4XLQ - chains D and E of the 8 polymer chains in the assembly; structure by X-ray diffraction, 4.60 A resolution (low resolution: residue-level contacts below are approximate; hydrogen-bond / salt-bridge calls are withheld).

== Chain D ==
Protein: DNA-directed RNA polymerase subunit beta'
From: Thermus aquaticus
Notes: EC 2.7.7.6
Reference sequence: Q9KWU6 (RPOC_THEAQ); numbering as in UniProt (aligned over 1-1524)
Amino-acid sequence (1524 residues; numbered 1 to 1524; the number before each row is that of its first residue):
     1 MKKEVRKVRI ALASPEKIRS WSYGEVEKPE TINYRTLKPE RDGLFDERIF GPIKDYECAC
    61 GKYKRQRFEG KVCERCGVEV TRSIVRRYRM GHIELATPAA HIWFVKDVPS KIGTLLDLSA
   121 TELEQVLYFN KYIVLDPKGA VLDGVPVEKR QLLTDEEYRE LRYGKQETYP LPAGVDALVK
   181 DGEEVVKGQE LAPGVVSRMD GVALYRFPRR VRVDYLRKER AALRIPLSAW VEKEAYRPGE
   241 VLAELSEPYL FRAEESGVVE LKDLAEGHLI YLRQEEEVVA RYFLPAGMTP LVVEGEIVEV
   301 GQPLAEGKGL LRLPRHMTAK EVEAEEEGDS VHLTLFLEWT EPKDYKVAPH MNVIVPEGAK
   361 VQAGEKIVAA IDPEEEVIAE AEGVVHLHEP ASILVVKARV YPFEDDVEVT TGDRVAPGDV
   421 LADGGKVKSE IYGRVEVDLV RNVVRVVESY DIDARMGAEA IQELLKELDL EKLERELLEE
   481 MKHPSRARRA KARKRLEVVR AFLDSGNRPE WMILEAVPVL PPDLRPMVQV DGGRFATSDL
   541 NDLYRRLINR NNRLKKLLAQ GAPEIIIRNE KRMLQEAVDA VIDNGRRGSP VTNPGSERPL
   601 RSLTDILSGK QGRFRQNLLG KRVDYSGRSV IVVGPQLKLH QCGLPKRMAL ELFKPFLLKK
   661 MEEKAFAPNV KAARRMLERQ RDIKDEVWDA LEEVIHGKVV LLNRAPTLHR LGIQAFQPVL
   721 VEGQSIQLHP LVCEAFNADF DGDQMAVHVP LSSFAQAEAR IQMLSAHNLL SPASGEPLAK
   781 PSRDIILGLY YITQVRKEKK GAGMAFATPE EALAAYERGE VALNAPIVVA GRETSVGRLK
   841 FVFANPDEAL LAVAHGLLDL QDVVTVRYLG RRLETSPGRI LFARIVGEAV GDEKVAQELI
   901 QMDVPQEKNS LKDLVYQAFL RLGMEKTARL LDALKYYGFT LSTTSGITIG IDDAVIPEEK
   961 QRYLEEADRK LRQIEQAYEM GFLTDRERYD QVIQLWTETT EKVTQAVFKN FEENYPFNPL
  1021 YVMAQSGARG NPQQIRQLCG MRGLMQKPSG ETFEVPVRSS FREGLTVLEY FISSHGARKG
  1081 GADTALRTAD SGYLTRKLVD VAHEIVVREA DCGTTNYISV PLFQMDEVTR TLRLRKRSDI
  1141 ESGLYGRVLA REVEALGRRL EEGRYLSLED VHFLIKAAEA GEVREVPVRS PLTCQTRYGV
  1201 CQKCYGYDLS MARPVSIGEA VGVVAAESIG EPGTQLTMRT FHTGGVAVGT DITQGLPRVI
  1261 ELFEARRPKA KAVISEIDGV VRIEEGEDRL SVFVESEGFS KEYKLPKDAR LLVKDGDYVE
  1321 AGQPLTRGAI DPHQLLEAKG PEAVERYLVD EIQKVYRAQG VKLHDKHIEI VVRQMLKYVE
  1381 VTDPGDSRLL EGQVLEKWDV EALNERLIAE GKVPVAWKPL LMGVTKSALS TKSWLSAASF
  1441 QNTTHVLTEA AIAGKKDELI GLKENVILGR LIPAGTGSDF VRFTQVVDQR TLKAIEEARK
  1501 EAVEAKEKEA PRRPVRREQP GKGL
Not modelled in the structure: 1, 1239-1252, 1506-1524
Ion coordination: Zn2+ site 1: Cys58, Cys60, Cys73, Cys76; Mg2+: Asp739, Asp741, Asp743; Zn2+ site 2: Cys1112, Cys1194, Cys1201, Cys1204
Curated features (UniProtKB/Swiss-Prot):
  - binding site (Zn(2+)): Cys58, Cys60, Cys73, Cys76, Cys1112, Cys1194, Cys1201, Cys1204
  - binding site (Mg(2+)): Asp739, Asp741, Asp743

== Chain E ==
Protein: DNA-directed RNA polymerase subunit omega
From: Thermus aquaticus
Notes: EC 2.7.7.6
Reference sequence: Q9EVV4 (RPOZ_THEAQ); residues 1-99 here = UniProt positions 1-99
Amino-acid sequence (99 residues; numbered 1 to 99; the number before each row is that of its first residue):
     1 MAEPGIDKLF GMVDSKYRLT VVVAKRAQQL LRHRFKNTVL EPEERPKMRT LEGLYDDPNA
    61 VTWAMKELLT GRLFFGENLV PEDRLQKEME RLYPTEEEA
Not modelled in the structure: 1, 95-99

== Interface between chain D and chain E ==
Residue-residue contacts (109; chain D residue first):
  Lys638(D) with Ala2(E)
  His640(D) with Ala2(E)
  Lys660(D) with Pro58(E)
  Lys664(D) with Glu52(E)
  Asp689(D) with Leu51(E); Glu52(E)
  Glu693(D) with Met48(E); Glu52(E); Pro58(E)
  His696(D) with Asp57(E); Asn59(E)
  Gly697(D) with Asn59(E); Thr62(E)
  Lys698(D) with Asn59(E)
  Ser753(D) with Leu31(E)
  Phe754(D) with Val21(E); Ala24(E)
  Gln756(D) with Val61(E)
  Ala757(D) with Thr20(E)
  Glu758(D) with Thr20(E)
  Arg760(D) with Glu3(E); Val61(E); Thr62(E); Met65(E)
  Ile761(D) with Phe10(E); Leu19(E); Thr20(E); Val23(E)
  Gln762(D) with Lys16(E); Tyr17(E); Thr20(E)
  Ala766(D) with Ala2(E)
  His767(D) with Ile6(E)
  Asn768(D) with Lys16(E)
  Gly923(D) with Asp7(E)
  Met924(D) with Ile6(E); Asp7(E)
  Glu925(D) with Ala2(E); Glu3(E); Pro4(E); Gly5(E); Ile6(E); Asp7(E)
  Asp1208(D) with Lys16(E)
  Met1211(D) with Phe10(E); Lys16(E)
  Ser1216(D) with Ser15(E); Lys16(E); Tyr17(E)
  Ile1217(D) with Ser15(E); Tyr17(E)
  Gly1218(D) with Tyr17(E)
  Glu1219(D) with Lys16(E); Tyr17(E)
  Gly1475(D) with Tyr17(E)
  Thr1476(D) with Tyr17(E); Thr20(E); Val21(E)
  Phe1480(D) with Asp14(E); Arg18(E); Glu77(E)
  Val1481(D) with Ser15(E); Tyr17(E); Arg18(E); Val21(E); Glu77(E)
  Arg1482(D) with Lys25(E)
  Phe1483(D) with Glu77(E)
  Thr1484(D) with Arg18(E); Val21(E); Val22(E); Lys25(E); Gly76(E); Glu77(E)
  Gln1485(D) with Phe74(E); Phe75(E); Gly76(E); Leu79(E); Val80(E); Glu82(E); Leu85(E)
  Val1486(D) with Val22(E); Lys25(E); Arg26(E); Gln29(E); Phe74(E)
  Val1487(D) with Leu73(E); Phe74(E); Leu79(E); Leu85(E)
  Asp1488(D) with Arg26(E); Asn37(E); Val39(E); Leu73(E); Met89(E)
  Gln1489(D) with Val39(E); Arg72(E)
  Thr1491(D) with Met89(E); Leu92(E); Tyr93(E)
  Leu1492(D) with Phe74(E)
  Ala1494(D) with Glu88(E); Leu92(E)
  Ile1495(D) with Val80(E); Arg84(E); Leu85(E); Glu88(E)
  Ala1498(D) with Arg84(E); Glu88(E)
Other interface residues (no listed pair), chain D (53 interface residues in all): Val694, Leu764, Ala928, Arg1213, Ala1220, Asp1479, Arg1490
Other interface residues (no listed pair), chain E (50 interface residues in all): Asn78, Pro81

== In short ==
53 residues of chain D face 50 of chain E across their interface. Cys58(D), Cys60(D), Cys73(D) and Cys76(D)
form the Zn2+ site 1. Curated annotation (UniProt) lists 8 Zn2+-binding residues and 3 Mg2+-binding residues
on chain D.
Chain D is DNA-directed RNA polymerase subunit beta' and chain E is DNA-directed RNA polymerase subunit omega,
both from Thermus aquaticus; the structure, Crystal structure of T.aquaticus transcription initiation complex
containing upstream fork (-11 base-paired) promoter, was determined by X-ray diffraction together with 4XLN
and 4XLP from the same study.
